Entry 7Y5U (electron microscopy, 3.80 A resolution); this record covers chains E and B of the 5 polymer chains in the assembly.

# Chain E
Name: Histone H4
Source organism: Homo sapiens
UniProtKB: P62805 (H4_HUMAN); residues 0-102 here correspond to UniProt positions 1-103 (UniProt number = residue number + 1)
Amino-acid sequence (103 residues; row label = number of the first residue in the row; numbering starts at 0):
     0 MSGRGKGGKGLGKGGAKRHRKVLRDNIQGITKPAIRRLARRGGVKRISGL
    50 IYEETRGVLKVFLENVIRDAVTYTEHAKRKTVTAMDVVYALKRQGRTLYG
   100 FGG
Disordered / not traced: 0-20, 102
Curated features (UniProtKB/Swiss-Prot):
  - DNA-binding region: Lys16 to Lys20
  - modified residue: Ser1 (N-acetylserine), Arg3 (Asymmetric dimethylarginine), Lys5 (N6-(2-hydroxyisobutyryl)lysine), Lys8 (N6-(2-hydroxyisobutyryl)lysine), Lys12 (N6-(2-hydroxyisobutyryl)lysine), Lys16 (N6-(2-hydroxyisobutyryl)lysine), Lys20 (N6,N6,N6-trimethyllysine), Lys31 (N6-(2-hydroxyisobutyryl)lysine), Lys44 (N6-(2-hydroxyisobutyryl)lysine), Ser47 (Phosphoserine), Tyr51 (Phosphotyrosine), Lys59 (N6-(2-hydroxyisobutyryl)lysine), Lys77 (N6-(2-hydroxyisobutyryl)lysine), Lys79 (N6-(2-hydroxyisobutyryl)lysine), Thr80 (Phosphothreonine), Tyr88 (Phosphotyrosine), Lys91 (N6-(2-hydroxyisobutyryl)lysine)
  - cross-link (Glycyl lysine isopeptide (Lys-Gly)): Lys12 (interchain with G-Cter in SUMO2), Lys20 (interchain with G-Cter in SUMO2), Lys31 (interchain with G-Cter in SUMO2), Lys59 (interchain with G-Cter in SUMO2), Lys79 (interchain with G-Cter in SUMO2), Lys91 (interchain with G-Cter in SUMO2)

# Chain B
Name: Chromatin assembly factor 1 subunit B
Source organism: Homo sapiens
UniProtKB: Q13112 (CAF1B_HUMAN); residue numbers follow UniProt; this construct covers 1-419
Amino-acid sequence (419 residues; row label = number of the first residue in the row):
     1 MKVITCEIAWHNKEPVYSLDFQHGTAGRIHRLASAGVDTNVRIWKVEKGP
    51 DGKAIVEFLSNLARHTKAVNVVRFSPTGEILASGGDDAVILLWKVNDNKE
   101 PEQIAFQDEDEAQLNKENWTVVKTLRGHLEDVYDICWATDGNLMASASVD
   151 NTAIIWDVSKGQKISIFNEHKSYVQGVTWDPLGQYVATLSCDRVLRVYSI
   201 QKKRVAFNVSKMLSGIGAEGEARSYRMFHDDSMKSFFRRLSFTPDGSLLL
   251 TPAGCVESGENVMNTTYVFSRKNLKRPIAHLPCPGKATLAVRCCPVYFEL
   301 RPVVETGVELMSLPYRLVFAVASEDSVLLYDTQQSFPFGYVSNIHYHTLS
   351 DISWSSDGAFLAISSTDGYCSFVTFEKDELGIPLKEKPVLNMRTPDTAKK
   401 TKSQTHRGSSPGPRPVEGT
Disordered / not traced: 98-111, 215-221, 393-419
Curated features (UniProtKB/Swiss-Prot):
  - modified residue: Thr394 (Phosphothreonine), Ser409 (Phosphoserine), Thr419 (Phosphothreonine)

# Chain E / chain B interface
Residue-residue contacts (35; chain E residue first):
  Tyr72(E) - Glu130(B)
  Tyr72(E) - Asp131(B)  hydrogen bond
  Tyr72(E) - Tyr173(B)  hydrogen bond (backbone-side chain)
  His75(E) - Glu130(B)  salt bridge
  His75(E) - Asn151(B)  hydrogen bond (backbone-side chain)
  Ala76(E) - Lys171(B)
  Ala76(E) - Tyr173(B)
  Lys77(E) - Lys171(B)
  Arg78(E) - Asp192(B)  salt bridge
  Arg78(E) - Asp231(B)  salt bridge
  Met84(E) - Asp231(B)
  Met84(E) - Met233(B)
  Met84(E) - Lys234(B)
  Asp85(E) - Tyr173(B)  hydrogen bond
  Val87(E) - Phe236(B)  hydrophobic
  Tyr88(E) - Tyr133(B)
  Tyr88(E) - Gln175(B)
  Tyr88(E) - Phe236(B)  hydrogen bond (side chain-backbone)
  Lys91(E) - Tyr17(B)
  Lys91(E) - Asn70(B)
  Lys91(E) - Asp86(B)  salt bridge
  Lys91(E) - Asp131(B)  salt bridge
  Lys91(E) - Tyr133(B)
  Arg92(E) - Lys67(B)
  Arg92(E) - Asp86(B)  hydrogen bond (side chain-backbone)
  Arg92(E) - Asp131(B)  salt bridge
  Thr96(E) - Pro15(B)
  Leu97(E) - His347(B)
  Tyr98(E) - Lys13(B)
  Tyr98(E) - His347(B)
  Tyr98(E) - Asp367(B)  hydrogen bond (side chain-backbone)
  Gly99(E) - Lys234(B)
  Gly101(E) - Lys234(B)
  Gly101(E) - Phe236(B)
  Gly101(E) - His347(B)
Interface residues without a listed pair, chain E (19 interface residues in all): Thr73, Gly94, Phe100
Interface residues without a listed pair, chain B (26 interface residues in all): Glu14, Val37, Val149, Ser235, Thr348, Thr366

# In short
Chain E and chain B form an interface of 19 and 26 residues respectively, with 7 hydrogen bonds and 6 salt
bridges. Polar pairs include His75(E)-Glu130(B), Arg78(E)-Asp192(B) and Arg78(E)-Asp231(B). From UniProt: a
DNA-binding region on chain E.
Here chain E is Histone H4 and chain B is Chromatin assembly factor 1 subunit B, both from Homo sapiens. Entry
7Y5U (Cryo-EM structure of the monomeric human CAF1LC-H3-H4 complex) was determined by electron microscopy
(same publication as 7Y5K, 7Y5L, 7Y5O, 7Y5V, 7Y5W, 7Y61 and 4 further entries).
